PDB entry 4Y9Y | X-ray diffraction, 2.80 A resolution | chains H and Z of the 28 polymer chains in the assembly

== Chain H ==
Molecule: Proteasome subunit beta type-2
Source organism: Saccharomyces cerevisiae S288c
Notes: EC 3.4.25.1
UniProt: P25043 (PSB2_YEAST); residues 1-232 here correspond to UniProt positions 30-261 (UniProt number = residue number + 29)
Chain sequence (232 residues; each row starts with the number of its first residue):
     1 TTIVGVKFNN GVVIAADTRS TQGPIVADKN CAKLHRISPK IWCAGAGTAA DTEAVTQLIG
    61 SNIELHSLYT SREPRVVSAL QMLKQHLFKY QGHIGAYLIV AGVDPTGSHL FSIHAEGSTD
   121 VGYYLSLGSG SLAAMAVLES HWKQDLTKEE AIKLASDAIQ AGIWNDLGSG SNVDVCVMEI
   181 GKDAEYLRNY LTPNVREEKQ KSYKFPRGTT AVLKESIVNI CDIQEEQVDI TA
Unresolved in the structure: 227-232
Sequence notes: engineered mutation Glu116 (His145 in P25043)
Ion coordination: Mg2+ near Gln91 (its only coordinating residue here)
Swiss-Prot annotation at these positions:
  - active site: Thr1 (Nucleophile)

== Chain Z ==
Molecule: Proteasome subunit beta type-6
Source organism: Saccharomyces cerevisiae S288c
Notes: EC 3.4.25.1
UniProt: P23724 (PSB6_YEAST); residues 1-222 here correspond to UniProt positions 20-241 (UniProt number = residue number + 19)
Chain sequence (222 residues; numbered 1 to 222; the number before each row is that of its first residue):
     1 QFNPYGDNGG TILGIAGEDF AVLAGDTRNI TDYSINSRYE PKVFDCGDNI VMSANGFAAD
    61 GDALVKRFKN SVKWYHFDHN DKKLSINSAA RNIQHLLYGK RFFPYYVHTI IAGLDEDGKG
   121 AVYSFDPVGS YEREQCRAGG AAASLIMPFL DNQVNFKNQY EPGTNGKVKK PLKYLSVEEV
   181 IKLVRDSFTS ATERHIQVGD GLEILIVTKD GVRKEFYELK RD
Ion coordination: Mg2+: Thr192, His195, Val198

== How chain H and chain Z interact ==
Residue-residue contacts (61; chain H residue first):
  Arg19(H) with Ile196(Z); Asp222(Z), salt bridge
  Thr21(H) with Ile196(Z)
  Pro24(H) with Arg194(Z); His195(Z); Ile196(Z), hydrogen bond (backbone-backbone)
  Ile25(H) with Arg194(Z); His195(Z)
  Val26(H) with Glu193(Z); Arg194(Z), hydrogen bond (backbone-backbone); Ile196(Z), hydrophobic
  Ala27(H) with Arg194(Z), hydrogen bond (backbone-side chain)
  Lys29(H) with Glu193(Z), salt bridge; Arg194(Z)
  Ile163(H) with Asp222(Z)
  Trp164(H) with Ile35(Z); Arg38(Z), hydrogen bond (backbone-side chain); Arg221(Z); Asp222(Z)
  Asn165(H) with Tyr33(Z); Arg38(Z)
  Asp166(H) with Tyr33(Z)
  Leu167(H) with Arg28(Z); Ile30(Z), hydrophobic; Asp32(Z); Tyr33(Z), hydrogen bond (backbone-backbone); Ile35(Z), hydrophobic; Ile196(Z)
  Gly168(H) with Tyr33(Z)
  Ser169(H) with Asp222(Z)
  Gly170(H) with Asp222(Z)
  Ser171(H) with Asp222(Z), hydrogen bond (backbone-side chain)
  Asn194(H) with Lys220(Z), hydrogen bond (backbone-side chain); Asp222(Z)
  Arg196(H) with Thr189(Z); Ser190(Z); Glu193(Z)
  Glu197(H) with Arg185(Z), salt bridge
  Lys199(H) with Asp186(Z)
  Gln200(H) with Lys182(Z); Arg185(Z), hydrogen bond; Asp186(Z), hydrogen bond (backbone-side chain)
  Lys201(H) with Glu179(Z); Asp186(Z), hydrogen bond (backbone-side chain)
  Tyr203(H) with Phe149(Z); Gln153(Z); Leu183(Z); Asp186(Z), hydrogen bond
  Phe205(H) with Asn152(Z); Gln153(Z); Gln159(Z)
  Pro206(H) with Pro162(Z), hydrophobic
  Arg207(H) with Pro162(Z)
  Gly208(H) with Pro162(Z)
  Thr209(H) with Asn158(Z); Gln159(Z); Tyr160(Z), hydrogen bond (backbone-backbone)
  Thr210(H) with Asn165(Z)
  Ala211(H) with Tyr160(Z), hydrophobic; Gly166(Z)
  Val212(H) with Asn165(Z)
Other interface residues (no listed pair), chain H (34 interface residues in all): Gly23, Asp28, Val195
Other interface residues (no listed pair), chain Z (33 interface residues in all): Ser34, Leu145, Glu161, Glu218

== In short ==
Chain H and chain Z form an interface of 34 and 33 residues respectively; the contacts include 12 hydrogen
bonds and 3 salt bridges. Among the polar pairs are Arg19(H)-Asp222(Z), Lys29(H)-Glu193(Z) and
Glu197(H)-Arg185(Z). Curated annotation (UniProt) lists active-site residue Thr1(H) on chain H.
Here chain H is Proteasome subunit beta type-2 and chain Z is Proteasome subunit beta type-6, both from
Saccharomyces cerevisiae S288c. Entry 4Y9Y (Yeast 20S proteasome beta2-H116E mutant) was determined by X-ray
diffraction (same publication as 4Y69, 4Y6A, 4Y6V, 4Y6Z, 4Y70, 4Y74 and 34 further entries).
